3AFA - chains B and J of the 10 polymer chains in the assembly; structure by X-ray diffraction, 2.50 A resolution.

[Chain B]
Name: Histone H4
Organism: Homo sapiens
UniProt: P62805 (H4_HUMAN); residues 0-102 here correspond to UniProt positions 1-103 (UniProt number = residue number + 1)
Chain sequence (106 residues; each row starts with the number of its first residue; numbers below 1 keep their minus sign (Gly-3 is residue -3)):
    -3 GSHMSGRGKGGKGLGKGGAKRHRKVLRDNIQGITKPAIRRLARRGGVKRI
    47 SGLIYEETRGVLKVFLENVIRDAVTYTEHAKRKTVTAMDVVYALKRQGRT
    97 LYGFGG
Disordered / not traced: -3 to 24
Construct notes: expression tag (-3 to -1)
Curated features (UniProtKB/Swiss-Prot):
  - DNA-binding region: Lys16 to Lys20
  - modified residue: Ser1 (N-acetylserine), Arg3 (Asymmetric dimethylarginine), Lys5 (N6-(2-hydroxyisobutyryl)lysine), Lys8 (N6-(2-hydroxyisobutyryl)lysine), Lys12 (N6-(2-hydroxyisobutyryl)lysine), Lys16 (N6-(2-hydroxyisobutyryl)lysine), Lys20 (N6,N6,N6-trimethyllysine), Lys31 (N6-(2-hydroxyisobutyryl)lysine), Lys44 (N6-(2-hydroxyisobutyryl)lysine), Ser47 (Phosphoserine), Tyr51 (Phosphotyrosine), Lys59 (N6-(2-hydroxyisobutyryl)lysine), Lys77 (N6-(2-hydroxyisobutyryl)lysine), Lys79 (N6-(2-hydroxyisobutyryl)lysine), Thr80 (Phosphothreonine), Tyr88 (Phosphotyrosine), Lys91 (N6-(2-hydroxyisobutyryl)lysine)
  - cross-link (Glycyl lysine isopeptide (Lys-Gly)): Lys12 (interchain with G-Cter in SUMO2), Lys20 (interchain with G-Cter in SUMO2), Lys31 (interchain with G-Cter in SUMO2), Lys59 (interchain with G-Cter in SUMO2), Lys79 (interchain with G-Cter in SUMO2), Lys91 (interchain with G-Cter in SUMO2)

[Chain J]
Molecule: 146-nt DNA strand
Sequence (146 nucleotides; row label = number of the first residue in the row):
   147 ATCAATATCCACCTGCAGATTCTACCAAAAGTGTATTTGGAAACTGCTCC
   197 ATCAAAAGGCATGTTCAGCTGAATTCAGCTGAACATGCCTTTTGATGGAG
   247 CAGTTTCCAAATACACTTTTGGTAGAATCTGCAGGTGGATATTGAT
Ion coordination: Mn2+ site 1 near DG217 (its only coordinating residue here); Mn2+ site 2 near DG267 (its only coordinating residue here); Mn2+ site 3 near DG280 (its only coordinating residue here)

[Chain B / chain J interface]
Residue-residue contacts (12; chain B residue first):
  Arg35(B) - DA228(J)  salt bridge to the phosphate
  Arg45(B) - DT226(J)  base contact
  Arg45(B) - DG227(J)  hydrogen bond to the sugar
  Arg45(B) - DA228(J)  phosphate contact
  Ile46(B) - DG227(J)  sugar contact
  Ile46(B) - DA228(J)  hydrogen bond to the phosphate
  Ser47(B) - DG227(J)  hydrogen bond to the phosphate
  Gly48(B) - DG227(J)  hydrogen bond to the phosphate
  Arg78(B) - DA248(J)  sugar contact
  Lys79(B) - DC247(J)  phosphate contact
  Lys79(B) - DA248(J)  hydrogen bond to the phosphate
  Thr80(B) - DA248(J)  hydrogen bond to the phosphate
Other interface residues (no listed pair), chain B (10 interface residues in all): Lys44, Lys77
Other interface residues (no listed pair), chain J (6 interface residues in all): DA229

[In short]
The interface between chain B and chain J involves 10 residues on one side and 6 on the other; the contacts
include 6 hydrogen bonds and 1 salt bridge. Polar contacts include Arg45(B)-DG227(J), Ile46(B)-DA228(J) and
Ser47(B)-DG227(J).
Here chain B is Histone H4 (Homo sapiens) and chain J is a 146-nt DNA strand. Entry 3AFA (The human nucleosome
structure) was determined by X-ray diffraction together with 3A6N from the same study.
